PDB entry 8BAA | electron microscopy, 4.20 A resolution (low resolution: residue-level contacts below are approximate; hydrogen-bond / salt-bridge calls are withheld) | chains J and K of the 22 polymer chains in the assembly

Chain J (and K):
Protein: Chaperonin GroEL
From: Escherichia coli (strain K12)
Notes: EC 5.6.1.7; chain K of this document is another copy of the same molecule, construct and numbering; everything in this record applies to it too
UniProt: P0A6F5 (CH60_ECOLI); numbering as in UniProt (aligned over 2-548)
Sequence (547 residues; numbered 2 to 548; the number before each row is that of its first residue):
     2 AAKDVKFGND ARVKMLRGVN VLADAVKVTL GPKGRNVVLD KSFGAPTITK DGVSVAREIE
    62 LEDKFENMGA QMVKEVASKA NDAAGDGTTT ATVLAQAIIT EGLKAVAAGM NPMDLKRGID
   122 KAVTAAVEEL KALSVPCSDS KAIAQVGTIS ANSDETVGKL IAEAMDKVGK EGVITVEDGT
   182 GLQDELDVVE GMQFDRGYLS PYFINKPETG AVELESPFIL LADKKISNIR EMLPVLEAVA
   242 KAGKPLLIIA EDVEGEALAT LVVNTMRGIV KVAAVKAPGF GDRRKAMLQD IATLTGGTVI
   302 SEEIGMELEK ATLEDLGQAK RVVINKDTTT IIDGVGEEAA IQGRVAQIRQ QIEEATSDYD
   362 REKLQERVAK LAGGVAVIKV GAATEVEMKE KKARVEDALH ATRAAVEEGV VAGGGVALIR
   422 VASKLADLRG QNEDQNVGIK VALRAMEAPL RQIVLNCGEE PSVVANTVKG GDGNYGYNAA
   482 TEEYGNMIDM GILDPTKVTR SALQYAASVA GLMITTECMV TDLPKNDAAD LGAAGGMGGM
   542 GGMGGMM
Unresolved in the structure: 525-548
Metal / ion sites: K+: Thr30, Gly32 (together with ADP); Mg2+: Asp87 (together with ADP)
Ligand contacts: ADP: Thr30, Gly32, Pro33, Asp87, Gly88, Thr89, Thr90, Thr91, Ile150, Gly414, Gly415, Gly416, Ile454, Tyr478, Asn479, Ala480, Ala481, Ile493, Asp495

How chain J and chain K interact:
Residue-residue contacts (39):
  Ala2(J) - Leu62(K)
  Ala3(J) - Leu62(K)
  Ala3(J) - Glu63(K)
  Ala3(J) - Asp64(K)
  Ala3(J) - Glu67(K)
  Lys4(J) - Glu61(K)
  Lys4(J) - Leu62(K)
  Lys4(J) - Glu63(K)
  Val6(J) - Val22(K)
  Phe8(J) - Val22(K)
  Phe8(J) - Asp25(K)
  Phe8(J) - Ala26(K)
  Met69(J) - Asp41(K)
  Met69(J) - Pro47(K)
  Met73(J) - Val39(K)
  Met73(J) - Pro47(K)
  Met114(J) - Arg36(K)
  Met114(J) - Asn457(K)
  Met114(J) - Cys458(K)
  Met114(J) - Gly459(K)
  Leu200(J) - Leu183(K)
  Pro202(J) - Glu386(K)
  Tyr203(J) - Asp179(K)
  Lys327(J) - Ala384(K)
  Leu513(J) - Asn37(K)
  Leu513(J) - Ile49(K)
  Thr516(J) - Arg36(K)
  Thr516(J) - Asn37(K)
  Thr517(J) - Asn37(K)
  Thr517(J) - Val39(K)
  Glu518(J) - Val29(K)
  Glu518(J) - Arg36(K)
  Glu518(J) - Asn37(K)
  Cys519(J) - Asn37(K)
  Cys519(J) - Val39(K)
  Met520(J) - Val39(K)
  Val521(J) - Val39(K)
  Val521(J) - Asp41(K)
  Thr522(J) - Asp41(K)
Interface residues without a listed pair, chain J (24 interface residues in all): Lys65, Gln72, Asp523, Leu524
Interface residues without a listed pair, chain K (30 interface residues in all): Val38, Leu40, Ala46, Glu59, Gly182, Thr385, Met389, Leu456

Summary:
The interface between chain J and chain K involves 24 residues on one side and 30 on the other. Chain J binds
ADP. Thr30(J) and Gly32(J) form the K+ site.
Both chains are Chaperonin GroEL (Escherichia coli (strain K12)). Entry 8BAA (CryoEM structure of
GroEL-GroES-ADP.AlF3-Rubisco, class II) was determined by electron microscopy.
